1G95 - chain A; structure by X-ray diffraction, 2.33 A resolution.

== Chain A ==
Protein: N-acetylglucosamine-1-phosphate uridyltransferase
Organism: Streptococcus pneumoniae
Notes: EC 2.7.7.23
UniProtKB: Q97R46 (Q97R46_STRPN); residues 1-459 here = UniProt positions 1-459
Sequence (459 residues; each row starts with the number of its first residue):
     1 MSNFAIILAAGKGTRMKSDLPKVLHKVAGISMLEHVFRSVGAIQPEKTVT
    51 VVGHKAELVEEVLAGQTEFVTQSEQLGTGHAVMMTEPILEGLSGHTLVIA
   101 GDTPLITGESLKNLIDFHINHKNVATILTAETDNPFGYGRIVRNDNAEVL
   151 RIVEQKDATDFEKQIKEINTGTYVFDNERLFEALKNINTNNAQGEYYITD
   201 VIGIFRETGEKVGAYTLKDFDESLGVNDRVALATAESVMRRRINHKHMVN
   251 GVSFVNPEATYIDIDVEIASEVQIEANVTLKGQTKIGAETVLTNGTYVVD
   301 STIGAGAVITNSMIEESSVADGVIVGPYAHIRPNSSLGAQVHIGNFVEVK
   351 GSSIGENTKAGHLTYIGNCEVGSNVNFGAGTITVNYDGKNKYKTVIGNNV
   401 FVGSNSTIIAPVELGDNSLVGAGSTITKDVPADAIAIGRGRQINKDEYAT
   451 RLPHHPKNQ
Unresolved in the structure: 1, 188-193, 453-459
Swiss-Prot annotation at these positions:
  - region: Val230 to Asn250 (Linker)
  - active site: His362 (Proton acceptor)
  - binding site (UDP-N-acetyl-alpha-D-glucosamine): Leu8 to Gly11, Lys22, Gln72, Gly77, Thr78, Gly101, Asp102, Gly139, Glu154, Asn169, Asn227, Arg332, Lys350, Tyr365, Asn376
  - binding site (Ca(2+)): Asp102, Asn227
  - binding site (Mg(2+)): Asp102, Asn227
  - binding site (acetyl-CoA): Ala379, Asn385, Tyr386, Ser404, Ala422, Arg439

== In short ==
UniProt lists active-site residue His362, 18 UDP-N-acetyl-alpha-D-glucosamine-binding residues, Ca2+-binding
residues Asp102 and Asn227 and Mg2+-binding residues Asp102 and Asn227.
Chain A is N-acetylglucosamine-1-phosphate uridyltransferase (Streptococcus pneumoniae); the structure,
Crystal structure of s.pneumoniae glmu, apo form, was determined by X-ray diffraction together with 1G97 from
the same study.
